Entry 6HBW (X-ray diffraction, 2.00 A resolution); this record covers chains A and D of the 4 polymer chains in the assembly.

[Chain A]
Protein: Protein (hemoglobin alpha 1)
Organism: Homo sapiens
UniProtKB: P69905 (HBA_HUMAN); residue numbers follow UniProt; this construct covers 1-141
Sequence (141 residues; row label = number of the first residue in the row):
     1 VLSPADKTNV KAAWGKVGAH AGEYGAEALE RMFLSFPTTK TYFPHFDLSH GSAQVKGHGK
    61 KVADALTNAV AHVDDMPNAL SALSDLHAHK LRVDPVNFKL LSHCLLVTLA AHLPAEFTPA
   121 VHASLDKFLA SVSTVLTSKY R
Ion coordination: heme Fe near His87 (its only coordinating residue here)
Ligand contacts: heme (HEM): Met32, Thr39, Tyr42, Phe43, His45, Phe46, His58, Lys61, Val62, Ala65, Leu66, Leu83, Leu86, His87, Leu91, Val93, Asn97, Phe98, Leu101, Val132, Leu136
UniProt features mapped onto this chain:
  - site: Lys61 (Not glycated)
  - natural variant: Asp6 (A6D: In J-Toronto; this construct carries the variant), Ala13 (A13D: In J-Paris 1/J-Aljezur), Glu27 (A27E: In Shenyang; this construct carries the variant), Lys61 (K61N: In Zambia; deletion: In Clinic), Asp64 (A64D: In Pontoise; this construct carries the variant), Asp75 (D75A: In Lille; D75G: In Chapel Hill; D75N: In G-Pest), Ala111 (A111D: In Petah Tikva)

[Chain D]
Protein: Protein (hemoglobin beta)
Organism: Homo sapiens
UniProtKB: P68871 (HBB_HUMAN); aligned to UniProt positions 1-146 over residues 1-146
Sequence (146 residues; row label = number of the first residue in the row):
     1 VHLTPWEKSA VTALWGKVNV DEVGGEALGR LLVVYPWTQR FFESFGDLST PDAVMGNPKV
    61 KAHGKKVLGA FSDGLAHLDN LKGTFATLSE LHCDKLHVDP ENFRLLGNVL VCVLAHHFGK
   121 EFTPPVQAAY QKVVAGVANA LAHKYH
Differences from the reference sequence: engineered mutation Val1 (Glu6 in P68871)
Ion coordination: heme Fe near His92 (its only coordinating residue here)
Ligand contacts: heme (HEM): Leu31, Thr38, Phe41, Phe42, Phe45, His63, Lys66, Val67, Ala70, Phe71, Phe85, Leu88, Leu91, His92, Leu96, Val98, Asn102, Phe103, Leu106, Val137, Leu141

[Interface between chain A and chain D]
Contacting residue pairs (26):
  Pro37(A) - His146(D)
  Thr38(A) - Asp99(D)
  Thr38(A) - Pro100(D)
  Lys40(A) - His146(D)  hydrogen bond (side chain-backbone)
  Thr41(A) - His97(D)
  Thr41(A) - Val98(D)
  Thr41(A) - Asp99(D)
  Thr41(A) - Tyr145(D)
  Tyr42(A) - Arg40(D)
  Tyr42(A) - Asp99(D)  hydrogen bond
  Pro44(A) - His97(D)
  Leu91(A) - Arg40(D)  hydrogen bond (backbone-side chain)
  Arg92(A) - Trp37(D)
  Arg92(A) - Arg40(D)
  Asp94(A) - Trp37(D)  hydrogen bond
  Asp94(A) - Asp99(D)
  Asp94(A) - Glu101(D)
  Asp94(A) - Leu105(D)
  Pro95(A) - Trp37(D)
  Val96(A) - Glu101(D)
  Asn97(A) - Asp99(D)  hydrogen bond
  Tyr140(A) - Trp37(D)  hydrophobic
  Arg141(A) - Val34(D)  hydrogen bond (side chain-backbone)
  Arg141(A) - Tyr35(D)
  Arg141(A) - Pro36(D)
  Arg141(A) - Trp37(D)
Also at the interface, not in a pair above, chain D (14 interface residues in all): Gln39

[In short]
The chain A/chain D interface involves 14 residues from each chain; the contacts include 6 hydrogen bonds.
Polar pairs include Lys40(A)-His146(D), Tyr42(A)-Asp99(D) and Leu91(A)-Arg40(D). Bound to chain A: heme. Bound
to chain D: heme.
Chain A is Protein (hemoglobin alpha 1) and chain D is Protein (hemoglobin beta), both from Homo sapiens; the
structure, Crystal structure of deoxy-human hemoglobin beta6 glu->trp, was determined by X-ray diffraction.
